PDB entry 6W8V | X-ray diffraction, 3.12 A resolution | chains A and C of the 6 polymer chains in the assembly

# Chain A
Molecule: DNA (cytosine-5)-methyltransferase 1
Organism: Mus musculus
Notes: EC 2.1.1.37
UniProtKB: P13864 (DNMT1_MOUSE); residues 731-1602 here = UniProt positions 731-1602
Chain sequence (873 residues; each row starts with the number of its first residue):
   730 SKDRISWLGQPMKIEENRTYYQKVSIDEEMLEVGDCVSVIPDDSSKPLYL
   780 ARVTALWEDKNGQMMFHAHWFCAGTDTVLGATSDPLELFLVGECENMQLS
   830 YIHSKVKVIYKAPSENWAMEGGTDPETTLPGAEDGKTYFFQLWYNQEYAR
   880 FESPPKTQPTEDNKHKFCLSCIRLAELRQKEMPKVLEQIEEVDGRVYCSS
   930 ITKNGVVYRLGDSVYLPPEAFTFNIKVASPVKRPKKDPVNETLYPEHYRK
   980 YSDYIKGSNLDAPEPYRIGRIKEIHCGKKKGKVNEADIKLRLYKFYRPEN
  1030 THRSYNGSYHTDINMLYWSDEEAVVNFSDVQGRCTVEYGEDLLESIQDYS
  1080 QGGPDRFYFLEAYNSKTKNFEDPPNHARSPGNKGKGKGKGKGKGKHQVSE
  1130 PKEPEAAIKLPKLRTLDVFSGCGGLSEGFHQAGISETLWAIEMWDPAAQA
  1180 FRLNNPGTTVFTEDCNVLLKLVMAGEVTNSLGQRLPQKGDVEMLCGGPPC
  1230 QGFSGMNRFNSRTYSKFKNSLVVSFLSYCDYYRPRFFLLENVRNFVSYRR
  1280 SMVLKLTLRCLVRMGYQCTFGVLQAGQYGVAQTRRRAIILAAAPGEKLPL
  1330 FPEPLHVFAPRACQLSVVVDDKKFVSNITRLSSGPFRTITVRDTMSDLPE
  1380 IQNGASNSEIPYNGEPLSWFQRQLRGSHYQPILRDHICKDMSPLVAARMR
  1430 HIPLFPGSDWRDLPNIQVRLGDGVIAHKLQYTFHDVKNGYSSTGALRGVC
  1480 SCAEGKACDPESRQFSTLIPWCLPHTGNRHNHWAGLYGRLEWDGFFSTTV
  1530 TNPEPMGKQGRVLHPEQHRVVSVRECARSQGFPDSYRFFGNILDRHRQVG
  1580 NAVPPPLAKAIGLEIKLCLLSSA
Not modelled in the structure: 730-731, 852-861, 1112-1137, 1241-1242, 1601-1602
Construct notes: expression tag (730)
Bound ions: Zn2+ site 1: His796, Cys823, Cys897, Cys900; Zn2+ site 2: Cys1479, Cys1481, Cys1487, His1504
Ligand contacts: S-adenosylhomocysteine (SAH): Phe1148, Ser1149, Gly1150, Cys1151, Gly1152, Gly1153, Leu1154, Ile1170, Glu1171, Met1172, Trp1173, Glu1192, Asp1193, Cys1194, Gly1226, Pro1228, Leu1250, Glu1269, Asn1580, Ala1581, Val1582
Swiss-Prot annotation at these positions:
  - region: Lys1112 to His1125 (7 X 2 AA tandem repeats of K-G)
  - active site: Cys1229
  - binding site (S-adenosyl-L-methionine): Ser1149, Gly1153, Leu1154, Glu1171, Met1172, Asp1193, Cys1194, Val1582
  - modified residue: Ser735 (Phosphoserine), Lys752 (N6-acetyllysine), Ser882 (Phosphoserine), Lys895 (N6-acetyllysine), Lys961 (N6-acetyllysine), Lys965 (N6-acetyllysine), Lys979 (N6-acetyllysine), Lys1114 (N6-acetyllysine), Lys1116 (N6-acetyllysine), Lys1118 (N6-acetyllysine), Lys1120 (N6-acetyllysine), Lys1122 (N6-acetyllysine), Lys1124 (N6-acetyllysine), Lys1352 (N6-acetyllysine), Lys1418 (N6-acetyllysine)
  - mutagenesis: Cys1229 (C1229W: Loss of activity)

# Chain C
Molecule: 12-nt DNA strand
Sequence (12 nucleotides; row label = number of the first residue in the row):
     1 CCTTCCGTAAGT
Modified / non-standard residues: 5CM (5-methyl-2'-deoxy-cytidine-5'-monophosphate) at position 6

# Interface between chain A and chain C
Contacting residue pairs - 29 pairs, chain A then chain C:
  Gly1234(A) - DT8(C)  hydrogen bond to the base
  Asn1236(A) - DT8(C)  phosphate contact
  Arg1237(A) - DT8(C)  phosphate contact
  Arg1272(A) - DG11(C)  sugar contact
  Ser1276(A) - DA10(C)  phosphate contact
  Ser1276(A) - DG11(C)  hydrogen bond to the phosphate
  Gln1343(A) - DT12(C)  hydrogen bond to the phosphate
  Ser1345(A) - DT12(C)  phosphate contact
  Val1347(A) - DG11(C)  phosphate contact
  Leu1423(A) - DT4(C)  phosphate contact
  Val1424(A) - DT4(C)  phosphate contact
  Arg1427(A) - DT4(C)  salt bridge to the phosphate
  Arg1492(A) - DT4(C)  phosphate contact
  Arg1492(A) - DC5(C)  salt bridge to the phosphate
  Trp1500(A) - DC5(C)  phosphate contact
  Cys1501(A) - DC5(C)  hydrogen bond to the phosphate
  Cys1501(A) - 5CM_6(C)  phosphate contact
  His1504(A) - 5CM_6(C)  salt bridge to the phosphate
  Thr1505(A) - 5CM_6(C)  phosphate contact
  Arg1508(A) - DG7(C)  salt bridge to the phosphate
  His1509(A) - 5CM_6(C)  sugar contact
  His1509(A) - DG7(C)  phosphate contact
  Trp1512(A) - 5CM_6(C)  base contact
  Glu1533(A) - DT4(C)  base contact
  Met1535(A) - DT4(C)  phosphate contact
  Met1535(A) - DC5(C)  base contact
  Met1535(A) - 5CM_6(C)  hydrogen bond to the base
  Gly1536(A) - 5CM_6(C)  base contact
  Lys1537(A) - DT8(C)  salt bridge to the phosphate
Other interface residues (no listed pair), chain A (29 interface residues in all): Met1235, Asn1273, Arg1314, Ser1421, Leu1502, Tyr1516
Other interface residues (no listed pair), chain C (9 interface residues in all): DT3

# In short
29 residues of chain A and 9 residues of chain C are in contact; the contacts include 5 hydrogen bonds and 5
salt bridges. Among the polar pairs are Gly1234(A)-DT8(C), Met1535(A)-5CM_6(C) and Ser1276(A)-DG11(C). Bound
to chain A: S-adenosylhomocysteine.
Here chain A is DNA (cytosine-5)-methyltransferase 1 (Mus musculus) and chain C is a 12-nt DNA strand. Entry
6W8V (Crystal structure of mouse DNMT1 in complex with ACG DNA) was determined by X-ray diffraction.
